3R52 - chains B and D of the 4 polymer chains in the assembly; structure by X-ray diffraction, 2.10 A resolution.

[Chain B (and D)]
Molecule: Ipomoelin
Source organism: Ipomoea batatas
Notes: chain D of this document is another copy of the same molecule, construct and numbering; everything in this record applies to it too
UniProt: P93193 (P93193_IPOBA); numbering as in UniProt (aligned over 1-154)
Amino-acid sequence (160 residues; each row starts with the number of its first residue; numbers below 1 keep their minus sign (His-5 is residue -5)):
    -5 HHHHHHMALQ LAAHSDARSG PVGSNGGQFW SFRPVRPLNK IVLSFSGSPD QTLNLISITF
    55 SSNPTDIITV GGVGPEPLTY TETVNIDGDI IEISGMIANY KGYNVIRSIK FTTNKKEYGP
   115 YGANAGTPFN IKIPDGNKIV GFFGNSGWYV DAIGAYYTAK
Not modelled in the structure: -5 to 1 (chain D: -5 to 2)
Differences from the reference sequence: expression tag (-5 to 0)
Ion coordination: Cd2+: Ser18, Asn19
Residues lining bound ligands: methyl alpha-D-glucopyranoside (GYP): Asn19, Gly20, Gly21, Tyr97, Ser140, Gly141, Trp142, Tyr143, Val144, Asp145
From the paper describing this entry:
  - binding site for methyl alpha-D-glucopyranoside: Gly21, Tyr97, Gly141, Trp142, Tyr143, Asp145
  - Cd2+ coordination: Ser18, Asn19
  - Cd2+ coordination through a water molecule: Asp145

[Interface between chain B and chain D]
Contacting residue pairs (37):
  Ala2(B) - Thr121(D)
  Leu3(B) - Pro122(D)
  Leu3(B) - Phe123(D)  hydrophobic
  Gln4(B) - Val16(D)
  Gln4(B) - Gly17(D)  hydrogen bond (side chain-backbone)
  Gln4(B) - Ile91(D)
  Gln4(B) - Pro122(D)  hydrogen bond (backbone-backbone)
  Gln4(B) - Phe123(D)
  Gln4(B) - Asn124(D)  hydrogen bond (backbone-backbone)
  Leu5(B) - Asn124(D)
  Ala6(B) - Ser13(D)
  Ala6(B) - Gly14(D)
  Ala6(B) - Val16(D)  hydrophobic
  Ala6(B) - Asn124(D)  hydrogen bond (backbone-backbone)
  Ala6(B) - Ile125(D)  hydrophobic
  Ala7(B) - Ser13(D)
  Ala7(B) - Gly14(D)  hydrogen bond (backbone-backbone)
  His8(B) - Arg12(D)
  His8(B) - Tyr151(D)
  Ser9(B) - Ala11(D)
  Ser9(B) - Arg12(D)  hydrogen bond (backbone-backbone)
  Ala11(B) - Ser9(D)
  Ala11(B) - Ala11(D)
  Arg12(B) - His8(D)
  Arg12(B) - Ser9(D)  hydrogen bond (backbone-backbone)
  Arg12(B) - Arg12(D)
  Ser13(B) - Ala6(D)
  Ser13(B) - Ala7(D)
  Gly14(B) - Ala6(D)
  Gly14(B) - Ala7(D)  hydrogen bond (backbone-backbone)
  Val16(B) - Ala6(D)  hydrophobic
  Asn124(B) - Gln4(D)
  Asn124(B) - Leu5(D)
  Asn124(B) - Ala6(D)  hydrogen bond (backbone-backbone)
  Ile125(B) - Ala6(D)  hydrophobic
  Lys126(B) - Leu5(D)
  Tyr151(B) - His8(D)
Also at the interface, not in a pair above, chain B (19 interface residues in all): Asp10, Pro122
Also at the interface, not in a pair above, chain D (20 interface residues in all): Asp10

[Summary]
19 residues of chain B and 20 residues of chain D are in contact; the contacts include 9 hydrogen bonds. Among
the polar pairs are Gln4(B)-Gly17(D), Gln4(B)-Pro122(D) and Gln4(B)-Asn124(D). Ligands of chain B: methyl
alpha-D-glucopyranoside. From the paper: a binding site for methyl alpha-D-glucopyranoside at Gly21(B),
Tyr97(B) and Gly141(B) among others; Cd2+ coordination by Ser18(B) and Asn19(B).
Both chains are Ipomoelin (Ipomoea batatas). Entry 3R52 (Structure analysis of a wound-inducible lectin
ipomoelin from sweet potato) was determined by X-ray diffraction (same publication as 4DDN, 3R50 and 3R51).
